Entry 5GRH (X-ray diffraction, 2.80 A resolution); this record covers chains A and B.

[Chain A]
Name: Isocitrate dehydrogenase [NAD] subunit alpha, mitochondrial
From: Homo sapiens
Notes: EC 1.1.1.41
Reference sequence: P50213 (IDH3A_HUMAN); residues 1-339 here correspond to UniProt positions 28-366 (UniProt number = residue number + 27)
Amino-acid sequence (339 residues; numbered 1 to 339; the number before each row is that of its first residue):
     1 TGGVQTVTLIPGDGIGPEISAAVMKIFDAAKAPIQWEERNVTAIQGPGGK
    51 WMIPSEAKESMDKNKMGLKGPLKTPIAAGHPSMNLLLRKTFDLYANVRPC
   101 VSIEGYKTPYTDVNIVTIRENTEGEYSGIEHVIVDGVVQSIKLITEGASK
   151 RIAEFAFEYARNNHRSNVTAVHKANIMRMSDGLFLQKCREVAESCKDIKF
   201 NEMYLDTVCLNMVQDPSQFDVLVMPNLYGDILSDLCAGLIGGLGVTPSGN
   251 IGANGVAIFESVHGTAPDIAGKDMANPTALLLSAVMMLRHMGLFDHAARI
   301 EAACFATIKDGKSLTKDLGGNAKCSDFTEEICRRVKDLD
Not modelled in the structure: 1-2, 46-48, 76-79, 312, 338-339
Curated features (UniProtKB/Swiss-Prot):
  - binding site (substrate): Arg88, Arg98, Arg119
  - binding site (Mg(2+)): Asp206, Asp230, Asp234
  - site (Critical for catalysis): Tyr126, Lys173
  - modified residue: Lys50 (N6-succinyllysine), Thr74 (Phosphothreonine), Lys196 (N6-acetyllysine), Lys316 (N6-acetyllysine), Lys323 (N6-succinyllysine)
Bound ions: Mg2+: Asp230, Asp234 (shared with Asp215(B) of chain B)
Reported in the primary citation:
  - Mg2+ coordination: Asp230, Asp234
  - binding site for Mg2+: Arg98, Asp230 (by similarity / conservation)
  - contacts within the chain: Glu123-Thr145 (hydrogen bond), Gly124-Leu143 (backbone contact), Glu125-Asn226 (backbone contact), Arg119-Tyr126, Ile129-Ile141 (backbone contact)
  - mutagenesis - E125A: unchanged catalytic activity
  - mutagenesis - D181A: abolished catalytic activity
  - mutagenesis - K142A: decreased catalytic activity on CIT and ADP

[Chain B]
Name: Isocitrate dehydrogenase [NAD] subunit gamma, mitochondrial
From: Homo sapiens
Notes: EC 1.1.1.41
Reference sequence: P51553 (IDH3G_HUMAN); residues 1-354 here correspond to UniProt positions 40-393 (UniProt number = residue number + 39)
Amino-acid sequence (354 residues; each row starts with the number of its first residue):
     1 FSEQTIPPSAKYGGRHTVTMIPGDGIGPELMLHVKSVFRHACVPVDFEEV
    51 HVSSNADEEDIRNAIMAIRRNRVALKGNIETNHNLPPSHKSRNNILRTSL
   101 DLYANVIHCKSLPGVVTRHKDIDILIVRENTEGEYSSLEHESVAGVVESL
   151 KIITKAKSLRIAEYAFKLAQESGRKKVTAVHKANIMKLGDGLFLQCCREV
   201 AARYPQITFENMIVDNTTMQLVSRPQQFDVMVMPNLYGNIVNNVCAGLVG
   251 GPGLVAGANYGHVYAVFETATRNTGKSIANKNIANPTATLLASCMMLDHL
   301 KLHSYATSIRKAVLASMDNENMHTPDIGGQGTTSEAIQDVIRHIRVINGR
   351 AVEA
Not modelled in the structure: 1-13, 349-354
Curated features (UniProtKB/Swiss-Prot):
  - binding site (citrate): Thr81, Asn94
  - binding site (substrate): Arg97, Arg128, Asp215
  - binding site (Mn(2+)): Asp215
  - binding site (ADP): Asn273, Thr274, Asn285
Bound ions: Mg2+: Asp215 (shared with Asp230(A), Asp234(A) of chain A)
Reported in the primary citation:
  - contacts within the chain: Asn78-Thr269 (hydrogen bond), Asn78-Thr271 (hydrogen bond), Asn78-Asn273 (hydrogen bond), Lys76-Asn93 (hydrogen bond), Glu132-Thr154 (hydrogen bond), Gly133-Ile152 (backbone contact), Glu134-Asn235 (backbone contact), Arg97-Tyr135 (hydrogen bond), Arg128-Tyr135 (hydrogen bond), Asn130-Tyr135 (hydrogen bond), Leu138-Leu150 (backbone contact), Asn78-Arg272, Thr269-Arg272, Asn273-Gly275 (hydrogen bond)
  - Mg2+ coordination: Asp215
  - binding site for Mg2+: Asp215 (by similarity / conservation)
  - mutagenesis - N78A, S91A, E134A: unchanged catalytic activity
  - mutagenesis - K151A, D190A, Y237F: decreased catalytic activity on CIT and ADP

[Interface between chain A and chain B]
Residue-residue contacts - 93 pairs, chain A then chain B:
  Pro109(A) with Arg118(B), hydrogen bond (backbone-side chain)
  Tyr110(A) with Arg118(B); His119(B); Val222(B), hydrophobic
  Glu125(A) with Lys182(B), salt bridge; Ile185(B); Met186(B)
  Glu130(A) with Met186(B); Lys187(B), hydrogen bond (side chain-backbone); Leu188(B), hydrogen bond (side chain-backbone); Gly189(B), hydrogen bond (side chain-backbone)
  His131(A) with Leu188(B)
  Val132(A) with Leu188(B), hydrophobic
  Gly136(A) with Thr154(B); Lys155(B), hydrogen bond (backbone-backbone)
  Val137(A) with Ile152(B), hydrophobic; Ile153(B); Thr154(B)
  Val138(A) with Ile152(B); Ile153(B), hydrogen bond (backbone-backbone); Leu188(B), hydrophobic; Gly189(B)
  Gln139(A) with Leu150(B); Lys151(B); Ile152(B)
  Ser140(A) with Ser149(B); Leu150(B); Lys151(B), hydrogen bond (backbone-backbone)
  Ile141(A) with Glu148(B); Ser149(B); Leu150(B), hydrophobic
  Lys142(A) with Glu148(B); Ser149(B), hydrogen bond (backbone-backbone); Lys151(B); Met186(B)
  Leu143(A) with Val147(B)
  Ile144(A) with Val146(B); Val147(B), hydrogen bond (backbone-backbone)
  Thr145(A) with Gly145(B)
  Glu146(A) with Gly145(B), hydrogen bond (backbone-backbone)
  His172(A) with His83(B)
  Lys173(A) with Gly238(B)
  Ala174(A) with His83(B)
  Asn175(A) with His83(B)
  Ile176(A) with Glu134(B)
  Met177(A) with Ser137(B); Glu139(B); Ser149(B)
  Arg178(A) with His83(B); Leu85(B), hydrogen bond (side chain-backbone); Pro86(B), hydrogen bond (side chain-backbone); Pro87(B); His89(B), hydrogen bond (side chain-backbone); Glu139(B), hydrogen bond (backbone-side chain)
  Met179(A) with Pro87(B), hydrophobic; Glu139(B), hydrogen bond (backbone-side chain); Val147(B), hydrophobic
  Ser180(A) with Glu139(B), hydrogen bond; Val147(B)
  Leu185(A) with His83(B)
  Arg189(A) with Asn84(B)
  Tyr204(A) with Thr81(B); His83(B), hydrogen bond
  Leu205(A) with Ile240(B), hydrophobic
  Asp206(A) with Asn243(B)
  Cys209(A) with Val244(B), hydrophobic
  Leu210(A) with Asn243(B); Gly247(B)
  Val213(A) with Val244(B); Gly247(B); Leu248(B), hydrophobic
  Gln214(A) with Arg118(B), hydrogen bond (backbone-side chain); Gly247(B); Gly250(B), hydrogen bond (side chain-backbone); Gly251(B)
  Tyr228(A) with Glu134(B), hydrogen bond; Lys182(B); Tyr237(B), hydrophobic
  Asp230(A) with Asp215(B)
  Ile231(A) with Val214(B), hydrophobic; Asp215(B); Thr218(B); Ile240(B), hydrophobic
  Asp234(A) with Asp215(B); Met219(B)
  Leu235(A) with Thr218(B); Val222(B), hydrophobic; Val244(B), hydrophobic
  Gly238(A) with Met219(B); Val222(B)
  Leu239(A) with Val222(B), hydrophobic
  Gly242(A) with Met219(B)
  Leu243(A) with Met219(B), hydrophobic
Also at the interface, not in a pair above, chain A (51 interface residues in all): Asp112, Ile133, Leu183, Glu202, Asp215, Pro216, Ala237
Also at the interface, not in a pair above, chain B (54 interface residues in all): Asn82, Lys90, Ser91, Asn94, His140, Glu141, Asp190, Leu192, Asn239, Ala246, Pro252

[Overview]
Chain A and chain B form an interface of 51 and 54 residues respectively; the contacts include 20 hydrogen
bonds and 1 salt bridge. Polar pairs include Glu125(A)-Lys182(B), Pro109(A)-Arg118(B) and Glu130(A)-Lys187(B).
The paper reports a binding site for Mg2+ at Arg98(A), Asp230(A) and Asp215(B); K151A, D190A and Y237F of
chain B reduce catalytic activity on CIT and ADP; 9 substitutions were tested in all.
Chain A is Isocitrate dehydrogenase [NAD] subunit alpha, mitochondrial and chain B is Isocitrate dehydrogenase
[NAD] subunit gamma, mitochondrial, both from Homo sapiens; the structure, Crystal structure of the alpha
gamma heterodimer of human IDH3 in complex with Mg(2+), was determined by X-ray diffraction, deposited
together with 5GRE, 5GRF, 5GRI and 5GRL.
